Entry 3U3O (X-ray diffraction, 2.00 A resolution); this record covers chain A.

== Chain A ==
Molecule: Sulfotransferase 1A1
From: Homo sapiens
Notes: EC 2.8.2.1
UniProt: P50225 (ST1A1_HUMAN); residue numbers follow UniProt; this construct covers 1-295
Sequence (315 residues; numbered -19 to 295; the number before each row is that of its first residue; numbers below 1 keep their minus sign (Met-19 is residue -19)):
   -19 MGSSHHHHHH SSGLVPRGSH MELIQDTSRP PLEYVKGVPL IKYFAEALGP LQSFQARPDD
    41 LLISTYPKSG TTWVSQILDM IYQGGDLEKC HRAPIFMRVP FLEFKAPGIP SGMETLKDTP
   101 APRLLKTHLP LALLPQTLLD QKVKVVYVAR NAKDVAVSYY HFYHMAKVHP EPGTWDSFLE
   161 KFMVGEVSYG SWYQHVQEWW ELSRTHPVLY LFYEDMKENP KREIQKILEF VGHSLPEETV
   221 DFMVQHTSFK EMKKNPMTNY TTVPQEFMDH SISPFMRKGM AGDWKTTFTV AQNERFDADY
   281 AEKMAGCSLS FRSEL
Not modelled in the structure: -19 to 7
Differences from the reference sequence: expression tag (-19 to 0)
Swiss-Prot annotation at these positions:
  - active site: His108 (Proton acceptor)
  - binding site (3'-phosphoadenylyl sulfate): Lys48 to Trp53, Arg130, Ser138, Tyr193, Thr227 to Met232, Phe255 to Gly259
  - binding site (substrate): Lys106 to His108
  - modified residue: Ser138 (Phosphoserine)
  - natural variant: Glu151 (E151D; E151Q), His213 (R213H: In allele SULT1A1*2; this construct carries the variant), Met223 (V223M: this construct carries the variant)
  - mutagenesis: Cys70 (C70S: Increased sensitivity of enzyme activity to heat inactivation), Asp249 (D249G: Increased activity towards p-nitrophenol)
Small-molecule neighbours:
  - 7-hydroxy-2-oxo-2H-chromene-3-carbonitrile (3QV), molecule 1: Phe24, Phe81, Phe84, Lys106, His108, Phe142, Val148, His149, Tyr240, Phe247, Met248
  - 7-hydroxy-2-oxo-2H-chromene-3-carbonitrile (3QV), molecule 2: Phe76, Met77, Phe81, Phe84, Ile89, Pro90, Tyr240, Val243, Pro244
  - adenosine-3'-5'-diphosphate (A3P): Pro47, Lys48, Ser49, Gly50, Thr51, Thr52, Trp53, Arg130, Ser138, Tyr193, Lys197, Thr227, Ser228, Phe229, Met232, Phe255, Met256, Arg257, Lys258, Gly259
From the paper describing this entry:
  - binding site for 7-hydroxy-2-oxo-2H-chromene-3-carbonitrile: Phe24, Phe76, Phe81, Phe84, Ile89, Lys106, His108, Phe142, Val148, Tyr240, Phe247
  - catalytic residues: Lys106, His108
  - conformationally variable residues (loop rearrangement): Ala86 to Pro90
  - mutagenesis - Y240C, D249G: decreased stability

== Summary ==
Ligands of chain A: 7-hydroxy-2-oxo-2H-chromene-3-carbonitrile and adenosine-3'-5'-diphosphate. From UniProt:
active-site residue His108, 20 residues binding 3'-phosphoadenylyl sulfate, 3 substrate-binding residues and 2
mutagenesis sites. From the paper: catalytic residues Lys106 and His108; Y240C and D249G reduce stability.
Chain A is Sulfotransferase 1A1 (Homo sapiens); the structure, Crystal structure of Human SULT1A1 bound to PAP
and two 3-Cyano-7-hydroxycoumarin, was determined by X-ray diffraction, deposited together with 3U3J, 3U3K,
3U3M and 3U3R.
